4RHQ - chains A and C of the 3 polymer chains in the assembly; structure by X-ray diffraction, 2.18 A resolution.

== Chain A (and C) ==
Name: Arginase
Source organism: Trypanosoma brucei brucei
Notes: EC 3.5.3.1; chain C of this document is another copy of the same molecule, construct and numbering; everything in this record applies to it too
UniProt: Q581Y0 (Q581Y0_TRYB2); numbering as in UniProt (aligned over 1-331)
Chain sequence (351 residues; numbered -19 to 331; the number before each row is that of its first residue; numbers below 1 keep their minus sign (Met-19 is residue -19)):
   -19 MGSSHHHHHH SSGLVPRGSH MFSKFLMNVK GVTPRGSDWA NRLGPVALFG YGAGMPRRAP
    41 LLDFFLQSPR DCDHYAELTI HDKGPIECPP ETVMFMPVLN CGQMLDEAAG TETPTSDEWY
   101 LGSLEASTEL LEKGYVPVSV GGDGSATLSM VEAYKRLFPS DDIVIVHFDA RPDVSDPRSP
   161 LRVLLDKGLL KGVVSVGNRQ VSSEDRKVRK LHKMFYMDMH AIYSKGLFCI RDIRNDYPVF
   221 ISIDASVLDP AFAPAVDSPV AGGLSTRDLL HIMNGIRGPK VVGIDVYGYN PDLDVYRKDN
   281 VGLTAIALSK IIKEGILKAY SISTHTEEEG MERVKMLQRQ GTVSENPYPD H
Not modelled in the structure: -19 to -2, 306-331
Sequence notes: expression tag (-19 to 0); engineered mutation Asp149 (Ser in Q581Y0), Asp153 (Ser in Q581Y0)

== Chain A / chain C interface ==
Contacting residue pairs (52):
  Arg179(A) - Cys52(C)
  Arg179(A) - Asp53(C)
  Arg179(A) - Lys290(C)  hydrogen bond (backbone-side chain)
  Gln180(A) - Pro49(C)
  Val181(A) - Asp51(C)
  Val181(A) - Tyr55(C)  hydrophobic
  Ser182(A) - Asp51(C)
  Arg186(A) - Tyr55(C)
  Arg189(A) - Tyr55(C)
  Tyr196(A) - Tyr55(C)
  Asp198(A) - Tyr55(C)  hydrogen bond
  Met199(A) - Arg247(C)
  His200(A) - Asp53(C)
  His200(A) - Tyr55(C)
  His200(A) - Arg247(C)
  Tyr203(A) - Leu207(C)
  Tyr203(A) - Phe208(C)
  Tyr203(A) - Arg247(C)
  Tyr203(A) - Asp248(C)  hydrogen bond
  Tyr203(A) - His251(C)
  Ser204(A) - Phe208(C)
  Ser204(A) - Arg211(C)  hydrogen bond (backbone-side chain)
  Ser204(A) - His251(C)
  Gly206(A) - Phe208(C)
  Phe208(A) - Phe208(C)  hydrophobic
  Asp229(A) - Phe232(C)
  Pro230(A) - Ile286(C)  hydrophobic
  Ala231(A) - Ala231(C)
  Ala231(A) - Phe232(C)  hydrophobic
  Phe232(A) - Phe232(C)  hydrophobic
  Pro234(A) - Arg277(C)  hydrogen bond (backbone-side chain)
  Val236(A) - Arg277(C)  hydrogen bond (backbone-side chain)
  Ser238(A) - Pro49(C)
  Pro239(A) - Arg277(C)
  Pro239(A) - Ile286(C)  hydrophobic
  Ala241(A) - Thr246(C)
  Ala241(A) - Ile286(C)
  Ala241(A) - Ala287(C)  hydrophobic
  Ala241(A) - Lys290(C)
  Gly242(A) - Thr246(C)
  Gly242(A) - Arg247(C)  hydrogen bond (backbone-side chain)
  Pro271(A) - Lys278(C)
  Asp272(A) - Lys278(C)
  Asp272(A) - Asp279(C)  hydrogen bond (backbone-backbone)
  Leu273(A) - Arg277(C)
  Leu273(A) - Asp279(C)
  Asp274(A) - Arg277(C)
  Asp274(A) - Lys278(C)  hydrogen bond (backbone-backbone)
  Val275(A) - Val275(C)  hydrophobic
  Val275(A) - Tyr276(C)
  Val275(A) - Arg277(C)
  Tyr276(A) - Lys278(C)
Other interface residues (no listed pair), chain A (33 interface residues in all): Ser183, Lys205, Val240
Other interface residues (no listed pair), chain C (26 interface residues in all): His54, Ala56, Leu250, Leu283

== In short ==
The interface between chain A and chain C involves 33 residues on one side and 26 on the other; the contacts
include 9 hydrogen bonds. Polar contacts include Arg179(A)-Lys290(C), Asp198(A)-Tyr55(C) and
Tyr203(A)-Asp248(C).
Both chains are Arginase (Trypanosoma brucei brucei). Entry 4RHQ (Crystal structure of T. brucei arginase-like
protein double mutant S149D/S153D) was determined by X-ray diffraction together with 4RHI, 4RHJ, 4RHK, 4RHL
and 4RHM from the same study.
